Entry 7LM2 (X-ray diffraction, 2.79 A resolution); this record covers chains A and B.

[Chain A]
Molecule: Phosphatidylinositol 4,5-bisphosphate 3-kinase catalytic subunit delta isoform
Source organism: Homo sapiens
Notes: EC 2.7.1.153; fragment: pi3-kinase p110 delta and p85 fragment
UniProt: O00329 (PK3CD_HUMAN); residues 12-1031 here = UniProt positions 12-1031
Chain sequence (1020 residues; row label = number of the first residue in the row):
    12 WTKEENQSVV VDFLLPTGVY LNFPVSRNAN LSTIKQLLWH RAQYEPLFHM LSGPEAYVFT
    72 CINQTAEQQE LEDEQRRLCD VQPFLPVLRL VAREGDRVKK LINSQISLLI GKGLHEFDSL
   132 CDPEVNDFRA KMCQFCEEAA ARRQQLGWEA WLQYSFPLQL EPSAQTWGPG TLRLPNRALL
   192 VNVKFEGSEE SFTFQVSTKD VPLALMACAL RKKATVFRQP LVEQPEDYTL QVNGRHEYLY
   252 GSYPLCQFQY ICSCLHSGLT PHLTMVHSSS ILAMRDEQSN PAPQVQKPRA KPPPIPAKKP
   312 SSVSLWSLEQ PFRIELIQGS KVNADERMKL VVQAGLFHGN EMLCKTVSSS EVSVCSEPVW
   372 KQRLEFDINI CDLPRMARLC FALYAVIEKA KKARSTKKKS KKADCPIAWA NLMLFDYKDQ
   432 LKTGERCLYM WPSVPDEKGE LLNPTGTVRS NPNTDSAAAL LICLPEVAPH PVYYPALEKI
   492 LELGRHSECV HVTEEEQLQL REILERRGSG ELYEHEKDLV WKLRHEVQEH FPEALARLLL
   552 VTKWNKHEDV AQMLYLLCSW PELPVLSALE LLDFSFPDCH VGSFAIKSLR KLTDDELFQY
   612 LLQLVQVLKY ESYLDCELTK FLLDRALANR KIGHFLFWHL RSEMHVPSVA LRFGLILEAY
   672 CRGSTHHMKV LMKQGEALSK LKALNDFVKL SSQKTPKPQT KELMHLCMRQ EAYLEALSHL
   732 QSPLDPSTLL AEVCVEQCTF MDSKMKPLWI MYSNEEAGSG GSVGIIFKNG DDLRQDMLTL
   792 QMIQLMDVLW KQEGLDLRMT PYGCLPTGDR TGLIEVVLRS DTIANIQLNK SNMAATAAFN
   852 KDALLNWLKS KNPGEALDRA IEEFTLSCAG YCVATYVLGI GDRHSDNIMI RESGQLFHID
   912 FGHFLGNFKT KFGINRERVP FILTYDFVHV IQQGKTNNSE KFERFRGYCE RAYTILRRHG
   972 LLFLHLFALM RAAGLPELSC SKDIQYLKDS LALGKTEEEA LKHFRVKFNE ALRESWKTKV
Not modelled in the structure: 175-184, 226-228, 231-234, 291-314, 401-414, 498-503, 518-523, 842-852, 920-926
Residues lining bound ligands: Y5Y (cyclopropyl[(3S)-3-{[9-ethyl-8-(2-methylpyrimidin-5-yl)-9H-purin-6-yl]amino}pyrrolidin-1-yl]methanone): Thr-750, Met-752, Asp-753, Trp-760, Ile-777, Lys-779, Leu-784, Asp-787, Tyr-813, Ile-825, Glu-826, Val-827, Val-828, Ser-831, Asp-832, Thr-833, Asn-836, Met-900, Phe-908, Ile-910, Asp-911
Curated features (UniProtKB/Swiss-Prot):
  - region: Phe-751 to Lys-757 (G-loop), Gly-890 to Asn-898 (Catalytic loop), His-909 to Thr-935 (Activation loop)
  - modified residue: Tyr-524 (Phosphotyrosine)
  - natural variant: Glu-1021 (E1021K: In IMD14A)
  - mutagenesis: Arg-894 (R894P: Abolishes lipid and protein kinase activities)

[Chain B]
Molecule: Phosphatidylinositol 3-kinase regulatory subunit alpha
Source organism: Homo sapiens
UniProt: P27986 (P85A_HUMAN), isoform P27986-3; residues 431-599 here correspond to UniProt positions 131-299 (UniProt number = residue number - 300)
Chain sequence (169 residues; row label = number of the first residue in the row):
   431 YQQDQVVKED NIEAVGKKLH EYNTQFQEKS REYDRLYEDY TRTSQEIQMK RTAIEAFNET
   491 IKIFEEQCQT QERYSKEYIE KFKREGNETE IQRIMHNYEK LKSRISEIVD SRRRLEEDLK
   551 KQAAEYREID KRMNSIKPDL IQLRKTRDQY LMWLTQKGVR QKKLNEWLG
Sequence notes: conflict Asp-469 (Glu169 in P27986), Thr-519 (Lys219 in P27986), Glu-529 (Asp229 in P27986), Val-539 (Ile239 in P27986)

[How chain A and chain B interact]
Residue-residue contacts (78):
  Asp-23(A) with Arg-534(B), salt bridge
  Leu-25(A) with Ile-493(B), hydrophobic; Phe-494(B), hydrophobic; Gln-497(B); Leu-531(B), hydrophobic
  Leu-26(A) with Gln-497(B), hydrogen bond (backbone-side chain)
  Pro-27(A) with Thr-500(B)
  Thr-28(A) with Tyr-504(B)
  Gly-29(A) with Gln-497(B); Gln-501(B)
  Val-30(A) with Gln-497(B), hydrogen bond (backbone-side chain); Asn-527(B)
  Tyr-31(A) with Asn-527(B), hydrogen bond (backbone-side chain); Lys-530(B); Leu-531(B); Arg-534(B)
  Tyr-55(A) with Arg-523(B), hydrogen bond (backbone-side chain)
  Glu-56(A) with Arg-523(B); Asn-527(B), hydrogen bond
  Pro-57(A) with Arg-523(B); Ile-524(B), hydrophobic
  Leu-58(A) with Tyr-504(B), hydrophobic; Tyr-508(B), hydrophobic
  Met-61(A) with Tyr-504(B); Tyr-508(B), hydrogen bond
  Ile-73(A) with Ala-486(B); Glu-489(B); Thr-490(B); Ile-493(B), hydrophobic
  Ala-77(A) with Thr-482(B); Glu-485(B); Ala-486(B); Glu-489(B)
  Gln-79(A) with Ile-493(B)
  Phe-95(A) with Ala-483(B); Ala-486(B), hydrophobic; Phe-487(B), hydrophobic
  Leu-96(A) with Phe-487(B), hydrophobic
  Val-98(A) with Phe-494(B), hydrophobic
  Arg-100(A) with Ile-493(B); Glu-496(B), salt bridge
  His-126(A) with Glu-485(B), salt bridge
  Glu-127(A) with Thr-482(B)
  Lys-332(A) with Arg-557(B)
  Val-333(A) with Arg-557(B)
  Asn-334(A) with Arg-557(B), hydrogen bond; Asp-560(B), hydrogen bond; Lys-561(B); Asn-564(B), hydrogen bond (backbone-side chain)
  Ala-335(A) with Lys-561(B)
  Ser-367(A) with Arg-557(B), hydrogen bond
  Asp-415(A) with Ile-571(B)
  Cys-416(A) with Asn-564(B), hydrogen bond (side chain-backbone); Pro-568(B), hydrophobic
  Pro-417(A) with Lys-567(B), hydrogen bond (backbone-side chain); Ile-571(B)
  Ile-418(A) with Asn-564(B); Lys-567(B), hydrogen bond (backbone-side chain)
  Pro-443(A) with Tyr-470(B)
  Ser-444(A) with Tyr-463(B); Lys-567(B), hydrogen bond (backbone-side chain)
  Val-445(A) with Tyr-463(B)
  Pro-446(A) with Tyr-463(B); Leu-570(B), hydrophobic; Ile-571(B), hydrophobic; Arg-574(B)
  Asp-447(A) with Arg-574(B)
  Glu-448(A) with Arg-574(B)
  Asn-464(A) with Arg-481(B); Tyr-556(B)
  Thr-465(A) with Arg-481(B)
  Asp-466(A) with Arg-481(B), salt bridge
  Ser-467(A) with Ala-553(B); Tyr-556(B)
  Ala-468(A) with Tyr-556(B)
  His-656(A) with Gln-475(B)
  Asp-820(A) with Gln-475(B), hydrogen bond
  Arg-821(A) with Glu-468(B), salt bridge
Other interface residues (no listed pair), chain A (50 interface residues in all): Gln-75, Thr-76, Glu-337, Pro-463, Glu-928
Other interface residues (no listed pair), chain B (41 interface residues in all): Ser-474, Ile-477, Ile-538, Asn-595

[Summary]
Chain A and chain B form an interface of 50 and 41 residues respectively; the contacts include 15 hydrogen
bonds and 5 salt bridges. Polar pairs include Asp-23(A)/Arg-534(B), Arg-100(A)/Glu-496(B) and
His-126(A)/Glu-485(B). Bound to chain A: compound Y5Y. From UniProt: one mutagenesis site on chain A.
Chain A is Phosphatidylinositol 4,5-bisphosphate 3-kinase catalytic subunit delta isoform and chain B is
Phosphatidylinositol 3-kinase regulatory subunit alpha, both from Homo sapiens; the structure, Human pi3kdelta
in complex with compound 3C, was determined by X-ray diffraction.
